PDB entry 9FR4 | electron microscopy, 3.10 A resolution | chains B and A of the 4 polymer chains in the assembly

Chain B:
Molecule: Spike glycoprotein
Source organism: Severe acute respiratory syndrome coronavirus
UniProt: P0DTC2 (SPIKE_SARS2); numbering as in UniProt (aligned over 14-1208)
Sequence (1275 residues; each row starts with the number of its first residue):
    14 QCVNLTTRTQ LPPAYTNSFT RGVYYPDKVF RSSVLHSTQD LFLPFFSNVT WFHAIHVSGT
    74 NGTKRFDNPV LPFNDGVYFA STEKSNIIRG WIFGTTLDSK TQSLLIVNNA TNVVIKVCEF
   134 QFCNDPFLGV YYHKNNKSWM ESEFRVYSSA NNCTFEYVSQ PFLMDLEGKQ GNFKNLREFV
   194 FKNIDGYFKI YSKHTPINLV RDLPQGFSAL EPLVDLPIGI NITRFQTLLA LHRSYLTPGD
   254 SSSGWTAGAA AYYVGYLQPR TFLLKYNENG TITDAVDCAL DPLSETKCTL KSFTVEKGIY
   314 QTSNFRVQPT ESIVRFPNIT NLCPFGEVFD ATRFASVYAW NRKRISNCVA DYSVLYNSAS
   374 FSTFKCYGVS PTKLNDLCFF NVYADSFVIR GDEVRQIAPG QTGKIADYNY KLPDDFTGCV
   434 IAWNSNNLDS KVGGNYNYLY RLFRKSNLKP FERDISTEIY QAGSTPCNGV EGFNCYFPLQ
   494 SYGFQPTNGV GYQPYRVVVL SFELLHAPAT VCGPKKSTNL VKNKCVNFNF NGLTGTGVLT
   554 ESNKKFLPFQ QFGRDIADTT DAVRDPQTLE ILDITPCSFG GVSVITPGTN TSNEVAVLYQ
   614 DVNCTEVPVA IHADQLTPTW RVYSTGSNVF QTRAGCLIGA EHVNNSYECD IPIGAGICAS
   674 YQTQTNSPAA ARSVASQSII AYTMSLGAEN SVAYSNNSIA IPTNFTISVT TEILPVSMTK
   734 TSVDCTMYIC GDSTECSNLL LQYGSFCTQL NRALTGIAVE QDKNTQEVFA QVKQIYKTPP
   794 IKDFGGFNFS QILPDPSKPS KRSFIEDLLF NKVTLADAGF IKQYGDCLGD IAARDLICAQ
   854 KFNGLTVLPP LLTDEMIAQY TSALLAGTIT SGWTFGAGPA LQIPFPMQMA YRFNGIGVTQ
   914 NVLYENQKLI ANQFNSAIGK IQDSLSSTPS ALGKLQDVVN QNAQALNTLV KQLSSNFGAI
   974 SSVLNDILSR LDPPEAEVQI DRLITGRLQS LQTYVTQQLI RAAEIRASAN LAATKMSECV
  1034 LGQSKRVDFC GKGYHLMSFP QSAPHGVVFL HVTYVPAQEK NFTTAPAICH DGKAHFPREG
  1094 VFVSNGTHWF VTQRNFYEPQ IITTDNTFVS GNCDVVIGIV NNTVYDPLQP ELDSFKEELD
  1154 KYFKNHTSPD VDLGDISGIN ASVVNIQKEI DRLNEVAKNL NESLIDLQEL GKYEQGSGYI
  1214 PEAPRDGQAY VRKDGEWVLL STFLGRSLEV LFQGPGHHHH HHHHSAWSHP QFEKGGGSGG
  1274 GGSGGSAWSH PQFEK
Not modelled in the structure: 14-333, 522-1288
Sequence notes: conflict Asp-343 (Asn in P0DTC2), Phe-393 (Thr in P0DTC2), Glu-607 (Gln in P0DTC2), Ala-682 (Arg in P0DTC2), Ala-683 (Arg in P0DTC2), Pro-892 (Ala in P0DTC2), Pro-899 (Ala in P0DTC2), Pro-942 (Ala in P0DTC2), Pro-986 (Lys in P0DTC2), Pro-987 (Val in P0DTC2); expression tag (1209-1288)
Curated features (UniProtKB/Swiss-Prot):
  - region: Asn-280 to Cys-301 (Putative superantigen), Arg-403 to Asp-405 (Integrin-binding motif), Asn-448 to Phe-456 (Immunodominant HLA epitope recognized by the CD8+), Pro-681, Ala-684 (Putative superantigen), Ser-816 to Tyr-837 (Fusion peptide 1), Lys-835 to Phe-855 (Fusion peptide 2), Asp-1163 to Glu-1202 (Heptad repeat 2)
  - site (Cleavage): Arg-685, Ser-686, Arg-815, Ser-816
  - glycosylation: Asn-17 (N-linked (GlcNAc...) (complex) asparagine), Asn-61 (N-linked (GlcNAc...) (hybrid) asparagine), Asn-74 (N-linked (GlcNAc...) (complex) asparagine), Asn-122 (N-linked (GlcNAc...) (hybrid) asparagine), Asn-149 (N-linked (GlcNAc...) (complex) asparagine), Asn-165 (N-linked (GlcNAc...) (complex) asparagine), Asn-234 (N-linked (GlcNAc...) (high mannose) asparagine), Asn-282 (N-linked (GlcNAc...) (complex) asparagine), Thr-323 (O-linked (GalNAc) threonine), Ser-325 (O-linked (HexNAc...) serine), Asn-331 (N-linked (GlcNAc...) (complex) asparagine), Asn-603 (N-linked (GlcNAc...) (hybrid) asparagine), Asn-616 (N-linked (GlcNAc...) (complex) asparagine), Asn-657 (N-linked (GlcNAc...) (complex) asparagine), Thr-676 (O-linked (GlcNAc...) threonine), Thr-678 (O-linked (GlcNAc...) threonine), Asn-709 (N-linked (GlcNAc...) (high mannose) asparagine), Asn-717 (N-linked (GlcNAc...) (hybrid) asparagine), Asn-801 (N-linked (GlcNAc...) (hybrid) asparagine), Asn-1074 (N-linked (GlcNAc...) (hybrid) asparagine) and 5 more in UniProt
  - natural variant: Leu-18 (L18F: In strain: Beta/B.1.351, Gamma/P.1 and 1 more), Thr-19 (T19I: In strain: Omicron/BQ.1.1, Omicron/XBB.1.5 and 1 more; T19R: In strain: Delta/B.1.617.2, Omicron/BA.2 and 4 more), Thr-20 (T20N: In strain: Gamma/P.1), Leu-24 to Ala-27 (sequence variant, change not given here; In strain: Omicron/BA.2, Omicron/BA.2.12.1 and 6 more), Pro-26 (P26S: In strain: Gamma/P.1), Gln-52 (Q52H: In strain: Omicron/EG.5.1), Ala-67 (A67V: In strain: Eta/B.1.525, Omicron/BA.1), His-69 to Val-70 (deletion: In strain: Alpha/B.1.1.7, Eta/B.1.525 and 5 more), Gly-75 (G75V: In strain: Lambda/C.37), Thr-76 (T76I: In strain: Lambda/C.37), Asp-80 (D80A: In strain: Beta/B.1.351), Val-83 (V83A: In strain: Omicron/XBB.1.5, Omicron/EG.5.1), 80 further natural variant entries in UniProt
  - mutagenesis: His-69 to Val-70 (Increased incorporation of cleaved spike into virions), Asn-121 (N121Q: Partial loss of biliverdin affinity), Arg-190 (R190K: Partial loss of biliverdin affinity), Asn-234 (N234Q: Increased resistance to neutralizing antibodies), Asn-331 (N331Q: Reduced viral infectivity), Leu-452 (L452R: Increased resistance to neutralizing antibodies. Decreases HLA binding to NF9 epitope. Increased binding affinity to human ACE2), Tyr-453 (Y453F: Decreased HLA binding to NF9 epitope. Increased binding affinity to human ACE2), Ala-475 (A475V: Increased resistance to neutralizing antibodies), Val-483 (V483A: Increased resistance to neutralizing antibodies), Glu-484 (E484D: Increased replication in human TMEM106B overexpressing cells), Phe-490 (F490L: Increased resistance to neutralizing antibodies and human covalescent sera neutralization), Gln-493 (Q493N: Reduced host ACE2-binding affinity in vitro; Q493Y: Reduced host ACE2-binding affinity in vitro), 11 further mutagenesis entries in UniProt
Cystine bridges: Cys-336/Cys-361, Cys-379/Cys-432, Cys-480/Cys-488
From the paper describing this entry:
  - self-association interface (contacts with another copy of this molecule): Gly-404, Arg-408, Gly-485, Tyr-489, Phe-490, Tyr-505

Chain A:
Molecule: Nanobody 7F
Source organism: Lama glama
Notes: antibody fragment or engineered binder
Sequence (148 residues; row label = number of the first residue in the row; a row labelled like 118A-118B holds insertion residues (118A, then the next letters in order)):
     1 EVQLVESGGG LVEAGGSLRL SCVASGLTFS DYTMAWFRQV PGQEREFVSH IGWGGSETYY
    61 ADSVKGRFTI SRDNAKNAMY LQMNELKPDD TAVYYCAADR GSSFYYVRES EYTFWGQG
118A-118B TQ
   119 VTVSSAAAEQ KLISEEDLNG AAHHHHHH
Not modelled in the structure: 1-2, 118A-118B, 122-146
Cystine bridges: Cys-22/Cys-96

Interface between chain B and chain A:
Pairs across the interface (26; chain B residue first):
  Tyr-369(B) / Phe-104(A)
  Ser-371(B) / Tyr-105(A)  hydrogen bond (backbone-side chain)
  Phe-374(B) / Tyr-105(A)
  Phe-374(B) / Arg-108(A)  hydrogen bond (backbone-side chain)
  Ser-375(B) / Arg-108(A)
  Ser-375(B) / Glu-111(A)
  Thr-376(B) / Glu-111(A)
  Phe-377(B) / Ser-103(A)
  Phe-377(B) / Phe-104(A)  hydrogen bond (backbone-backbone)
  Phe-377(B) / Tyr-105(A)  hydrophobic
  Phe-377(B) / Glu-111(A)
  Lys-378(B) / Asp-99(A)  salt bridge
  Lys-378(B) / Ser-102(A)
  Lys-378(B) / Glu-111(A)
  Cys-379(B) / Trp-53(A)
  Cys-379(B) / Gly-101(A)
  Cys-379(B) / Ser-102(A)  hydrogen bond (backbone-backbone)
  Tyr-380(B) / Arg-100(A)
  Tyr-380(B) / Gly-101(A)
  Gly-381(B) / Trp-53(A)
  Val-382(B) / Trp-53(A)
  Ser-383(B) / Glu-57(A)  hydrogen bond
  Pro-384(B) / Ser-102(A)
  Pro-384(B) / Ser-103(A)
  Pro-384(B) / Phe-104(A)
  Asp-427(B) / Arg-100(A)  hydrogen bond (backbone-side chain)
Also at the interface, not in a pair above, chain B (18 interface residues in all): Leu-368, Thr-385, Lys-386, Pro-412
Also at the interface, not in a pair above, chain A (12 interface residues in all): Tyr-59
The authors on this interface:
  - pairs named by the authors: Lys-378(B)/Asp-99(A) (salt bridge)
  - epitope / paratope residues, chain B: Lys-378(B), Ser-383(B), Thr-385(B)
  - epitope / paratope residues, chain A: Glu-57(A), Tyr-59(A), Asp-99(A), Ser-102(A), Phe-104(A), Tyr-105(A), Arg-108(A), Glu-111(A)

Overview:
18 residues of chain B face 12 of chain A across their interface, with 6 hydrogen bonds and 1 salt bridge.
Among the polar pairs are Lys-378(B)/Asp-99(A), Ser-371(B)/Tyr-105(A) and Phe-374(B)/Arg-108(A). The paper
describes a salt bridge between Lys-378(B) and Asp-99(A). The paper reports epitope/paratope residues
Lys-378(B), Ser-383(B) and Glu-57(A) among others; a self-association interface involving Gly-404(B),
Arg-408(B) and Gly-485(B) among others.
Chain B is Spike glycoprotein (Severe acute respiratory syndrome coronavirus) and chain A is Nanobody 7F (Lama
glama); the structure, Structure of the SARS-CoV-2 spike glycoprotein in complex with nanobody 7F (local
refinement), was determined by electron microscopy.
